Entry 6RDK (electron microscopy, 3.70 A resolution); this record covers chains 1 and 5 of the 31 polymer chains in the assembly.

[Chain 1]
Molecule: ATP synthase associated protein ASA1
Organism: Polytomella sp. Pringsheim 198.80
UniProtKB: Q85JD5 (Q85JD5_9CHLO); residues 1-618 here = UniProt positions 1-618
Sequence (618 residues; each row starts with the number of its first residue):
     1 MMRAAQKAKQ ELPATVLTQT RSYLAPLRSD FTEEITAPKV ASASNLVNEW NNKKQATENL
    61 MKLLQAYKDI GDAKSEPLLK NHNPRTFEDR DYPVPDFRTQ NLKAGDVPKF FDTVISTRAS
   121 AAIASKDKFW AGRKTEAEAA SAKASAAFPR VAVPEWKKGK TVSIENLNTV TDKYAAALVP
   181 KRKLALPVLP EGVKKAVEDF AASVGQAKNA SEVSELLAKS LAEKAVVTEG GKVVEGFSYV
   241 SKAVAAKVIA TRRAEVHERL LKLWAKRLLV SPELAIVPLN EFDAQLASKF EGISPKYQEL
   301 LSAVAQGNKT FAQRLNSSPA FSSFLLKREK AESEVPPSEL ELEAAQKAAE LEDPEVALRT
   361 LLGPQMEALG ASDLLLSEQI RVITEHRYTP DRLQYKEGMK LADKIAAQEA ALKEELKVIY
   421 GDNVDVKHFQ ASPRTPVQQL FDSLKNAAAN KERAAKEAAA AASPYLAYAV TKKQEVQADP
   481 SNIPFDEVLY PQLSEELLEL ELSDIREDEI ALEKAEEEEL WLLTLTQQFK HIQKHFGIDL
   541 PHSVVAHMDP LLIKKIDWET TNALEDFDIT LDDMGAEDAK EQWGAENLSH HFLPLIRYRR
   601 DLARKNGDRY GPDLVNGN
Unresolved in the structure: 1-22, 618

[Chain 5]
Molecule: Mitochondrial F1F0 ATP synthase associated 14 kDa protein
Organism: Polytomella sp. Pringsheim 198.80
UniProtKB: A0A024FSR7 (A0A024FSR7_9CHLO); residue numbers follow UniProt; this construct covers 1-123
Sequence (123 residues; each row starts with the number of its first residue):
     1 MKLLPESLQQ EAATAAVVAS WVLWHLDTQL LPTIMREHKL HACWAAAAKR YNEKLFKLNP
    61 SYDRVLSLPA VSKNQVLENV FHTAPKAPVE HLEKMVSANS KVYDALNLQS KRVLIWQVKP
   121 ALF

[Interface between chain 1 and chain 5]
Residue-residue contacts (135; chain 1 residue first):
  Leu-79(1) / Val-80(5)  hydrophobic
  His-82(1) / Asn-79(5)
  His-82(1) / Val-80(5)
  His-82(1) / His-82(5)
  Asn-83(1) / Val-76(5)
  Pro-84(1) / Val-71(5)
  Pro-84(1) / Asn-79(5)
  Arg-85(1) / Pro-69(5)
  Arg-85(1) / Val-71(5)  hydrogen bond (side chain-backbone)
  Arg-85(1) / Lys-73(5)
  Arg-85(1) / Val-76(5)
  Glu-88(1) / Leu-68(5)
  Glu-88(1) / Pro-69(5)
  Glu-88(1) / Ala-70(5)  hydrogen bond (side chain-backbone)
  Arg-90(1) / Ser-67(5)  hydrogen bond (side chain-backbone)
  Arg-90(1) / Leu-68(5)
  Arg-90(1) / Pro-69(5)
  Val-94(1) / Leu-66(5)  hydrophobic
  Phe-97(1) / Phe-56(5)  hydrophobic
  Phe-97(1) / Tyr-62(5)  hydrophobic
  Arg-98(1) / Phe-56(5)  hydrogen bond (side chain-backbone)
  Arg-98(1) / Lys-57(5)
  Arg-98(1) / Asn-59(5)  hydrogen bond (side chain-backbone)
  Arg-98(1) / Tyr-62(5)
  Arg-98(1) / Asp-63(5)  salt bridge
  Phe-111(1) / Tyr-62(5)
  Phe-111(1) / Val-65(5)  hydrophobic
  Phe-111(1) / Leu-66(5)  hydrophobic
  Val-114(1) / Leu-66(5)  hydrophobic
  Ile-115(1) / Val-65(5)
  Ile-115(1) / Ala-70(5)
  Arg-118(1) / Leu-66(5)  hydrogen bond (side chain-backbone)
  Arg-118(1) / Leu-68(5)  hydrogen bond (side chain-backbone)
  Arg-118(1) / Ala-70(5)
  Ala-119(1) / Ala-70(5)
  Ile-123(1) / Gln-75(5)
  Val-151(1) / Met-95(5)  hydrophobic
  Val-153(1) / Met-95(5)  hydrophobic
  Pro-154(1) / Asn-99(5)
  Trp-156(1) / Leu-106(5)
  Thr-161(1) / Leu-106(5)
  Thr-161(1) / Leu-108(5)
  Thr-161(1) / Ile-115(5)
  Val-162(1) / Leu-106(5)  hydrogen bond (backbone-backbone)
  Val-162(1) / Asn-107(5)
  Ser-163(1) / Asn-107(5)
  Ile-164(1) / Asn-107(5)
  Leu-167(1) / Tyr-103(5)  hydrophobic
  Leu-167(1) / Asn-107(5)
  Val-170(1) / Asn-99(5)
  Tyr-174(1) / His-91(5)
  Tyr-174(1) / Leu-92(5)
  Tyr-174(1) / Met-95(5)
  Tyr-174(1) / Asn-99(5)
  Ala-175(1) / Leu-92(5)
  Leu-178(1) / Pro-88(5)
  Leu-178(1) / Val-89(5)
  Leu-178(1) / Leu-92(5)  hydrophobic
  Phe-282(1) / Tyr-62(5)  hydrophobic
  Leu-286(1) / Tyr-62(5)  hydrophobic
  Ala-287(1) / Phe-56(5)
  Ser-288(1) / Phe-56(5)
  Lys-289(1) / Glu-53(5)
  Phe-290(1) / Asn-52(5)
  Phe-290(1) / Glu-53(5)  hydrogen bond (backbone-side chain)
  Phe-290(1) / Phe-56(5)  hydrophobic
  Ile-293(1) / Phe-56(5)  hydrophobic
  Gln-394(1) / Val-65(5)
  Glu-397(1) / Ser-72(5)
  Glu-397(1) / Asn-74(5)  hydrogen bond
  Glu-397(1) / Gln-75(5)
  Lys-400(1) / Asn-74(5)
  Leu-401(1) / Lys-73(5)
  Leu-401(1) / Asn-74(5)
  Leu-401(1) / Leu-77(5)  hydrophobic
  Lys-404(1) / Asn-74(5)  hydrogen bond
  Lys-404(1) / Glu-78(5)  salt bridge
  Ser-463(1) / Tyr-103(5)
  Pro-464(1) / Tyr-103(5)
  Tyr-465(1) / Val-96(5)
  Tyr-465(1) / Asn-99(5)
  Tyr-465(1) / Ser-100(5)
  Tyr-465(1) / Tyr-103(5)  hydrophobic
  Leu-466(1) / Ser-100(5)
  Lys-473(1) / Leu-92(5)
  Leu-500(1) / Lys-73(5)  hydrogen bond (backbone-side chain)
  Glu-507(1) / Pro-69(5)
  Ala-511(1) / Leu-68(5)  hydrophobic
  Lys-514(1) / Arg-64(5)  hydrogen bond (backbone-side chain)
  Lys-514(1) / Ser-67(5)  hydrogen bond
  Ala-515(1) / Arg-64(5)
  Trp-521(1) / Leu-55(5)  hydrophobic
  Leu-525(1) / Tyr-51(5)
  Phe-529(1) / Trp-44(5)  hydrophobic
  Phe-536(1) / Glu-37(5)
  Phe-536(1) / Leu-40(5)  hydrophobic
  Phe-536(1) / His-41(5)
  His-542(1) / Thr-33(5)  hydrogen bond (side chain-backbone)
  His-542(1) / Arg-36(5)
  His-542(1) / Glu-37(5)  salt bridge
  Val-545(1) / Leu-40(5)  hydrophobic
  Leu-552(1) / Leu-40(5)  hydrophobic
  Ile-553(1) / Arg-36(5)
  Ile-556(1) / Met-35(5)
  Ile-556(1) / Arg-36(5)
  Ile-556(1) / Lys-39(5)
  Ile-556(1) / Leu-40(5)
  Asp-557(1) / Arg-36(5)  salt bridge
  Glu-559(1) / Lys-39(5)  salt bridge
  Thr-560(1) / Pro-32(5)
  Leu-564(1) / Lys-39(5)  hydrogen bond (backbone-side chain)
  Glu-565(1) / Met-35(5)
  Glu-565(1) / Lys-39(5)
  Asp-568(1) / His-38(5)  salt bridge
  Asp-568(1) / Ala-42(5)
  Lys-580(1) / Ala-46(5)
  Glu-581(1) / Ala-46(5)
  Glu-581(1) / Arg-50(5)
  Trp-583(1) / Cys-43(5)  hydrophobic
  Gly-584(1) / Cys-43(5)
  Gly-584(1) / Ala-47(5)
  Ala-585(1) / Ala-47(5)
  Ala-585(1) / Arg-50(5)
  Asn-587(1) / Cys-43(5)  hydrogen bond
  Leu-588(1) / Cys-43(5)
  Leu-588(1) / Trp-44(5)  hydrophobic
  Leu-588(1) / Ala-47(5)  hydrophobic
  Leu-588(1) / Tyr-51(5)
  His-591(1) / Trp-44(5)
  His-591(1) / Tyr-51(5)  hydrogen bond
  Phe-592(1) / Tyr-51(5)  hydrophobic
  Phe-592(1) / Lys-54(5)
  Phe-592(1) / Leu-55(5)  hydrophobic
  Leu-595(1) / Leu-58(5)  hydrophobic
  Arg-599(1) / Leu-58(5)  hydrogen bond (side chain-backbone)
Also at the interface, not in a pair above, chain 1 (96 interface residues in all): Pro-95, Asp-96, Ala-122, Lys-126, Thr-171, Ala-177, Glu-291, Gln-408, Ala-469, Gln-477, Glu-501, Asp-504, Glu-518, Leu-522, Ile-532, Asp-549, Asp-566, Phe-567, Gln-582
Also at the interface, not in a pair above, chain 5 (62 interface residues in all): Leu-31, Pro-60, Phe-81, Glu-93, Val-102

[In short]
The interface between chain 1 and chain 5 involves 96 residues on one side and 62 on the other, with 19
hydrogen bonds and 6 salt bridges. Polar pairs include Arg-98(1)/Asp-63(5), Lys-404(1)/Glu-78(5) and
His-542(1)/Glu-37(5).
Here chain 1 is ATP synthase associated protein ASA1 and chain 5 is Mitochondrial F1F0 ATP synthase associated
14 kDa protein, both from Polytomella sp. Pringsheim 198.80. Entry 6RDK (Cryo-EM structure of Polytomella
F-ATP synthase, Rotary substate 1B, composite map) was determined by electron microscopy together with 6RD4,
6RD5, 6RD6, 6RD7, 6RD8, 6RD9 and 46 further entries from the same study.
